9IC0 - chains A and B of the 5 polymer chains in the assembly; structure by electron microscopy, 3.24 A resolution.

== Chain A ==
Molecule: DNA polymerase subunit gamma-1
Organism: Mus musculus
Notes: EC 2.7.7.7
UniProtKB: Q75WC0 (Q75WC0_MOUSE); residues 26-1217 here = UniProt positions 26-1217
Amino-acid sequence (1199 residues; row label = number of the first residue in the row):
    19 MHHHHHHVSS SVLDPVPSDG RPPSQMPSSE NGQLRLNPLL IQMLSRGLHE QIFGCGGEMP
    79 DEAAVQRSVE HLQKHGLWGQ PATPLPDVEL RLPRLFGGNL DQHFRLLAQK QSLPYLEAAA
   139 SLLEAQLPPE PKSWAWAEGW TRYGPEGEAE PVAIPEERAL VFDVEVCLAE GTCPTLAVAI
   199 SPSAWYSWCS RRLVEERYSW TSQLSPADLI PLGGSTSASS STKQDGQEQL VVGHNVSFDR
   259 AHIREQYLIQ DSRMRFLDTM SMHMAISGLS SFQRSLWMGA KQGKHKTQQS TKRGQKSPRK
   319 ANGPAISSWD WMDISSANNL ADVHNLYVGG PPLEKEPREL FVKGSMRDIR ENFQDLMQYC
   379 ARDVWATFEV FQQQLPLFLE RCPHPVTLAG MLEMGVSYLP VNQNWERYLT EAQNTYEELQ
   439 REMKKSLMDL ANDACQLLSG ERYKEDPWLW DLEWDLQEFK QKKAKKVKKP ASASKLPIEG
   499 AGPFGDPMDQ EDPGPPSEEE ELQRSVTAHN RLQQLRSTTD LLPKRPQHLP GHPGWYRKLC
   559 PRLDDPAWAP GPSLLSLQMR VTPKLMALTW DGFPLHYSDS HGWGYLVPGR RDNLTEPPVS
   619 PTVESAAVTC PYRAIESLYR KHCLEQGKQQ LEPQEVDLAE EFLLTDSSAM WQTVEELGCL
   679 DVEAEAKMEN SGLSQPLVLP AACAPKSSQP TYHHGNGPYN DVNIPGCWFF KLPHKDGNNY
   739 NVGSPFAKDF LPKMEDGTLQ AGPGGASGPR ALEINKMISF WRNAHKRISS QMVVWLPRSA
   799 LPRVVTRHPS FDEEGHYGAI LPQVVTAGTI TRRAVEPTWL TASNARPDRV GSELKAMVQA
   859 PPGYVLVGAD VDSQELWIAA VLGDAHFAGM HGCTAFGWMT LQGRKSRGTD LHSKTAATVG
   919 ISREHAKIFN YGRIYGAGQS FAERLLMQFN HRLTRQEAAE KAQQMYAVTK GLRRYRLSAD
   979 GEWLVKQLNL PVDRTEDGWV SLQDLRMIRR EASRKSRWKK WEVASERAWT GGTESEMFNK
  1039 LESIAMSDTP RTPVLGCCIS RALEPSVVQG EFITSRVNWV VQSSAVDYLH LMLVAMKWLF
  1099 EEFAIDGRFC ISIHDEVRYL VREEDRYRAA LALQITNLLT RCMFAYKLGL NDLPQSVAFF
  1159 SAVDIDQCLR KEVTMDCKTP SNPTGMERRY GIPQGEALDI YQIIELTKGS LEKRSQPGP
Disordered / not traced: 19-49, 231-245, 300-325, 481-509, 608-625, 641-710, 967-1028, 1212-1217
Sequence notes: initiating methionine (19); expression tag (20-25)
Metal / ion sites: Ca2+ site 1: H252, D257 (shared with 1 residue of chain P); Ca2+ site 2: D1113 (together with 2'-deoxycytidine-5'-triphosphate)
Small-molecule neighbours: 2'-deoxycytidine-5'-triphosphate (DCP): R831, D868, S871, E873, K903, H910, R921, K925, I926, Y929, Y933, H1112, D1113
What the authors report for this chain:
  - mutagenesis - A449T, W726S/E1121G, G826S, Y933C: decreased catalytic activity

== Chain B ==
Molecule: DNA polymerase subunit gamma-2
Organism: Homo sapiens
Notes: engineered mutation(s): A169T
UniProtKB: Q9UHN1 (DPOG2_HUMAN); numbering as in UniProt (aligned over 26-485)
Amino-acid sequence (467 residues; row label = number of the first residue in the row):
    25 MDAGQPELLT ERSSPKGGHV KSHAELEGNG EHPEAPGSGE GSEALLEICQ RRHFLSGSKQ
    85 QLSRDSLLSG CHPGFGPLGV ELRKNLAAEW WTSVVVFREQ VFPVDALHHK PGPLLPGDSA
   145 FRLVSAETLR EILQDKELSK EQLVTFLENV LKTSGKLREN LLHGALEHYV NCLDLVNKRL
   205 PYGLAQIGVC FHPVFDTKQI RNGVKSIGEK TEASLVWFTP PRTSNQWLDF WLRHRLQWWR
   265 KFAMSPSNFS SSDCQDEEGR KGNKLYYNFP WGKELIETLW NLGDHELLHM YPGNVSKLHG
   325 RDGRKNVVPC VLSVNGDLDR GMLAYLYDSF QLTENSFTRK KNLHRKVLKL HPCLAPIKVA
   385 LDVGRGPTLE LRQVCQGLFN ELLENGISVW PGYLETMQSS LEQLYSKYDE MSILFTVLVT
   445 ETTLENGLIH LRSRDTTMKE MMHISKLKDF LIKYISSAKN VHHHHHH
Disordered / not traced: 25-66, 138-178, 219-230, 355-368, 389-390, 483-491
Sequence notes: initiating methionine (25); variant T169 (Ala in Q9UHN1); expression tag (486-491)
UniProt features mapped onto this chain:
  - modified residue: S38 (Phosphoserine)
  - natural variant: R182 (R182W: In MTDPS16), G416 (G416A: No functional deficit), D433 (D433Y: In MTDPS16B), G451 (G451E: In PEOA4)

== How chain A and chain B interact ==
Contacting residue pairs (62; chain A residue first):
  R425(A) - N249(B)
  R425(A) - D253(B)  salt bridge
  T428(A) - R257(B)
  E429(A) - D253(B)
  E429(A) - R257(B)  salt bridge
  N432(A) - R257(B)
  E436(A) - Q261(B)  hydrogen bond
  E436(A) - R264(B)  salt bridge
  R439(A) - Q261(B)  hydrogen bond
  E440(A) - P270(B)
  E440(A) - S271(B)
  K443(A) - R264(B)
  K443(A) - K265(B)  hydrogen bond (side chain-backbone)
  K443(A) - A267(B)
  D447(A) - M268(B)
  N450(A) - D459(B)
  N450(A) - T460(B)
  D451(A) - K373(B)  salt bridge
  C453(A) - T460(B)
  C453(A) - M462(B)
  Q454(A) - R369(B)
  Q454(A) - T461(B)
  L456(A) - M462(B)  hydrophobic
  S457(A) - M462(B)
  F477(A) - L452(B)  hydrophobic
  F477(A) - M465(B)
  Q479(A) - N450(B)  hydrogen bond
  Q479(A) - L452(B)
  A526(A) - Q397(B)
  A526(A) - Q400(B)
  A526(A) - G401(B)
  R529(A) - E394(B)  salt bridge
  R529(A) - Q397(B)  hydrogen bond
  R529(A) - V398(B)
  L530(A) - G401(B)
  L530(A) - L402(B)
  L530(A) - E405(B)
  L530(A) - I468(B)  hydrophobic
  L533(A) - T447(B)
  L533(A) - L448(B)
  L533(A) - H467(B)
  T536(A) - E449(B)
  T536(A) - N450(B)  hydrogen bond (side chain-backbone)
  T536(A) - H467(B)
  L539(A) - N450(B)
  L540(A) - H467(B)
  P548(A) - E464(B)
  G549(A) - K463(B)
  G549(A) - E464(B)  hydrogen bond (backbone-side chain)
  H550(A) - T460(B)
  H550(A) - M462(B)
  H550(A) - E464(B)  salt bridge
  L561(A) - K477(B)  hydrogen bond (backbone-side chain)
  W566(A) - K477(B)
  P568(A) - Y478(B)  hydrophobic
  P568(A) - S481(B)
  R768(A) - S271(B)
  T1182(A) - D277(B)
  R1186(A) - D277(B)  salt bridge
  R1186(A) - C278(B)
  R1186(A) - Q279(B)  hydrogen bond
  R1186(A) - K285(B)  hydrogen bond (backbone-side chain)
Other interface residues (no listed pair), chain A (40 interface residues in all): T525, R534, T537, L547, P551, E812, R1187
Other interface residues (no listed pair), chain B (45 interface residues in all): R246, G451, S469, K470, F474

== Overview ==
Chain A and chain B form an interface of 40 and 45 residues respectively, with 10 hydrogen bonds and 7 salt
bridges. Among the polar pairs are R425(A)-D253(B), E429(A)-R257(B) and E436(A)-R264(B). Bound to chain A:
2'-deoxycytidine-5'-triphosphate. The paper reports that A449T, W726S/E1121G and G826S of chain A, among
others, reduce catalytic activity.
Chain A is DNA polymerase subunit gamma-1 (Mus musculus) and chain B is DNA polymerase subunit gamma-2 (Homo
sapiens); the structure, Chimeric mitochondrial DNA polymerase gamma ternary complex (mAhB) in mouse-like
error-editing conformer (composite), was determined by electron microscopy (same publication as 9G74, 9G75,
9G77, 9IBX, 9IBZ, 9IC1 and 9IC3).
